Entry 3ZY1 (X-ray diffraction, 2.15 A resolution); this record covers chain A.

Chain A:
Name: Tumor protein 63
Source organism: Homo sapiens
Notes: fragment: tetramerization domain, residues 398-441
Reference sequence: Q9H3D4 (P63_HUMAN); residues 359-402 here correspond to UniProt positions 398-441 (UniProt number = residue number + 39)
Chain sequence (46 residues; each row starts with the number of its first residue):
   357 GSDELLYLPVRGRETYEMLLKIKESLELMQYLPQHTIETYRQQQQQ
Disordered / not traced: 357-358, 399-402
Sequence notes: expression tag (357-358)
Reported in the primary citation:
  - self-association interface (contacts with another copy of this molecule); pairs are residue here / residue on that copy: Ile378-Ile378, Glu380-Arg397 (salt bridge), Glu383-Tyr396 (hydrogen bond), Leu384-Tyr396 (hydrophobic contact), Tyr387-Tyr396 (hydrophobic contact), Leu364, Val366, Tyr372, Met374, Leu375, Ile378, Leu382
  - conformationally variable residues (order/disorder transition): Gln399 to Gln402

Overview:
The paper reports conformational variability at Gln399; a self-association interface involving Leu364, Val366
and Tyr372 among others.
Chain A is Tumor protein 63 (Homo sapiens); the structure, Crystal structure of the human p63 tetramerization
domain, was determined by X-ray diffraction, deposited together with 3ZY0.
